PDB entry 2RIV | X-ray diffraction, 1.50 A resolution | chain A

Chain A:
Name: Thyroxine-binding globulin
Organism: Homo sapiens
Notes: fragment: N-terminal domain
Reference sequence: P05543 (THBG_HUMAN); residues 13-355 here correspond to UniProt positions 33-375 (UniProt number = residue number + 20)
Sequence (343 residues; row label = number of the first residue in the row):
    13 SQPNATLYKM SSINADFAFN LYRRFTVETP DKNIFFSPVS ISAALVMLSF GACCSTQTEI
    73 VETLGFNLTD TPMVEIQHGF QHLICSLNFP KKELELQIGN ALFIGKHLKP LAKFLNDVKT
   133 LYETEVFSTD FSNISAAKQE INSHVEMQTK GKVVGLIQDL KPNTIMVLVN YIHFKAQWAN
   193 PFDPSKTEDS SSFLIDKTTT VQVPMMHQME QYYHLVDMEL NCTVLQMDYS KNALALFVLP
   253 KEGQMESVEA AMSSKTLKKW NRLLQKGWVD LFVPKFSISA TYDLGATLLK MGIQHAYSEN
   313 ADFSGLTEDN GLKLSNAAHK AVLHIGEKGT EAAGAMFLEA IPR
Disordered / not traced: 13-16
UniProt features mapped onto this chain:
  - binding site (thyroxine): N273
  - glycosylation (N-linked (GlcNAc...) asparagine): N16 (complex), N79, I96, N145, N233
From the paper describing this entry:
  - interface residues: Y20

Overview:
Curated annotation (UniProt) lists thyroxine-binding residue N273. From the paper: the interface residue Y20.
Chain A is Thyroxine-binding globulin (Homo sapiens); the structure, Crystal structure of the reactive loop
cleaved human Thyroxine Binding Globulin, was determined by X-ray diffraction, deposited together with 2XN3,
2XN5, 2XN6, 2XN7 and 2RIW.
